Entry 5A6Y (X-ray diffraction, 1.40 A resolution); this record covers chains B and D of the 4 polymer chains in the assembly.

# Chain B (and D)
Protein: Fucose-binding lectin pa-iil
From: Pseudomonas aeruginosa
Notes: chain D of this document is another copy of the same molecule, construct and numbering; everything in this record applies to it too
UniProtKB: U8MRX2 (U8MRX2_PSEAI); residues 1-114 here correspond to UniProt positions 2-115 (UniProt number = residue number + 1)
Sequence (114 residues; row label = number of the first residue in the row):
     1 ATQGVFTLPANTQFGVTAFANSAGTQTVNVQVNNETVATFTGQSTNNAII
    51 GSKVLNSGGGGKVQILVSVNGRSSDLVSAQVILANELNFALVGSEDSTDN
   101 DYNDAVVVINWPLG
Bound ions: Ca2+ site 1: Asn21, Asp101, Asn103, Asp104 (together with alpha-D-mannopyranose) (shared with 1 residue of chain A); Ca2+ site 2: Glu95, Asp99, Asp101, Asp104 (together with alpha-D-mannopyranose); Ca2+ site 3: Gly114 (together with alpha-D-mannopyranose, glycerol) (shared with 4 residues of chain A)
What the authors report for this chain:
  - binding site for alpha-D-mannopyranose: Ala23, Asp96, Ser97, Asp99, Gly114

# Interface between chain B and chain D
Residue-residue contacts (7):
  Ala1(B) with Asp75(D), hydrogen bond (backbone-side chain); Val77(D), hydrophobic; Tyr102(D)
  Asp75(B) with Ala1(D), hydrogen bond (side chain-backbone)
  Val77(B) with Ala1(D), hydrophobic; Gln3(D)
  Tyr102(B) with Ala1(D)
Interface residues without a listed pair, chain B (5 interface residues in all): Gln3

# Summary
The chain B/chain D interface involves 5 residues from each chain; the contacts include 2 hydrogen bonds. Its
one hydrogen-bonded contact is Ala1(B)-Asp75(D). The Ca2+ site 1 is built by Asn21(B), Asp101(B), Asn103(B)
and Asp104(B). From the paper: a binding site for alpha-D-mannopyranose at Ala23(B), Asp96(B) and Ser97(B)
among others.
Chain B and chain D are both Fucose-binding lectin pa-iil (Pseudomonas aeruginosa); the structure, Structure
of the LecB lectin from Pseudomonas aeruginosa strain PA14 in complex with mannose-alpha1,3mannoside, was
determined by X-ray diffraction (same publication as 5A6Q, 5A6X and 5A6Z).
